4HTP - chains A and C; structure by X-ray diffraction, 2.25 A resolution.

[Chain A]
Name: DNA ligase 4
From: Homo sapiens
Notes: EC 6.5.1.1; fragment: DNA binding domain
UniProt: P49917 (DNLI4_HUMAN); residue numbers follow UniProt; this construct covers 1-240
Amino-acid sequence (240 residues; numbered 1 to 240; the number before each row is that of its first residue):
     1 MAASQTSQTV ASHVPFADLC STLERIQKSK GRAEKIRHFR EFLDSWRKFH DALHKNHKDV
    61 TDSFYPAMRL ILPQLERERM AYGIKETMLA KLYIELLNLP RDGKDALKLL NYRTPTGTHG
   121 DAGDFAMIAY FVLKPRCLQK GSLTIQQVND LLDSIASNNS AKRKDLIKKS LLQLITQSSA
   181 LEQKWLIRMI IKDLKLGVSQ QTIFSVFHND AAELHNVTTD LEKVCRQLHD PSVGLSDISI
Not modelled in the structure: 1-6, 113-122, 238-240
From the paper describing this entry:
  - conformationally variable residues (helix shift, side-chain flip): L43, F49
  - mutagenesis - F42A, F49A: abolished binding to Artemis
  - mutagenesis - F42A, F49A: unchanged binding to XRCC4
  - specificity-determining residues: F42, F49 (by similarity / conservation)

[Chain C]
Name: Protein artemis
Notes: EC 3.1.-.-; fragment: C-terminal
UniProt: Q96SD1 (DCR1C_HUMAN); residue numbers follow UniProt; this construct covers 485-495
Amino-acid sequence (11 residues; row label = number of the first residue in the row):
   485 DVPQWEVFFK R
Not modelled in the structure: 495
From the paper describing this entry:
  - contacts within the chain: W489-F493
  - conformationally variable residues: D485 to Q488

[How chain A and chain C interact]
Pairs across the interface (22; chain A residue first):
  H13(A) - V486(C)
  H13(A) - W489(C)
  V14(A) - W489(C)
  P15(A) - W489(C)
  D18(A) - W489(C)  hydrogen bond
  D18(A) - F493(C)
  D18(A) - K494(C)
  T22(A) - F493(C)
  R25(A) - F493(C)
  F42(A) - F493(C)  hydrophobic
  S45(A) - W489(C)
  S45(A) - F492(C)  hydrogen bond (side chain-backbone)
  S45(A) - F493(C)
  W46(A) - W489(C)
  K48(A) - F492(C)
  F49(A) - P487(C)
  F49(A) - Q488(C)
  F49(A) - W489(C)
  F49(A) - F492(C)  hydrophobic
  A52(A) - P487(C)  hydrophobic
  A52(A) - F492(C)  hydrophobic
  L53(A) - P487(C)
Other interface residues (no listed pair), chain A (14 interface residues in all): E41
The authors on this interface:
  - specific contacts: V14(A)-W489(C) (hydrophobic contact), D18(A)-W489(C) (hydrogen bond), F42(A)-W489(C) (hydrophobic contact), S45(A)-F492(C) (hydrogen bond), W46(A)-W489(C) (hydrophobic contact), F49(A)-W489(C), L53(A)-P487(C) (hydrophobic contact), F492(C)-F49(A) (hydrophobic contact), F493(C)-F42(A) (hydrophobic contact)
  - hot spots on chain A (mutagenesis) - V14A (Kd 13.64 uM): decreased binding to Protein artemis (chain C)

[Summary]
14 residues of chain A face 7 of chain C across their interface, with 2 hydrogen bonds. Among the polar pairs
are D18(A)-W489(C) and S45(A)-F492(C). The authors report hydrophobic contacts between V14(A) and W489(C),
F42(A) and W489(C) and W46(A) and W489(C) among others; hydrogen bonds between D18(A) and W489(C) and S45(A)
and F492(C); a contact between F49(A) and W489(C). From the paper: F42A and F49A of chain A abolish binding to
Artemis; specificity determinants F42(A) and F49(A).
Chain A is DNA ligase 4 (Homo sapiens) and chain C is Protein artemis; the structure, Crystal structure of the
DBD domain of human DNA ligase IV bound to Artemis peptide, was determined by X-ray diffraction together with
4HTO from the same study.
